PDB entry 8UUD | X-ray diffraction, 2.40 A resolution | chains L and T of the 4 polymer chains in the assembly

Chain L:
Protein: Factor VII light chain
Organism: Homo sapiens
UniProt: P08709 (FA7_HUMAN); residues 1-142 here correspond to UniProt positions 61-202 (UniProt number = residue number + 60)
Chain sequence (142 residues; row label = number of the first residue in the row):
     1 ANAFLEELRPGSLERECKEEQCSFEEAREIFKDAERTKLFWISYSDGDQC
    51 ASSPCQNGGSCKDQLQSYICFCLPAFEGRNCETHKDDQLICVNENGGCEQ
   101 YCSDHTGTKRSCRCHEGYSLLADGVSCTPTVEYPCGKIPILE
Modified / non-standard residues: E6, E7, E14, E16, E19, E20, E25, E26, E29, E35 (gamma-carboxy-glutamic acid; CGU)
Disulfide bonds: C17-C22, C50-C61, C55-C70, C72-C81, C91-C102, C98-C112, C114-C127
Covalent attachments: beta-D-glucopyranose (BGC) linked to S52; alpha-L-fucopyranose (FUC) linked to S60
Ion coordination: Ca2+ site 1: A1, N2, E6, E7, E16, E26; Ca2+ site 2: A1, E6, E16, E20; Ca2+ site 3: E7, E26, E29; Ca2+ site 4: E7, E16, E26, E29; Ca2+ site 5: E14, E19; Ca2+ site 6 near E20 (its only coordinating residue here); Ca2+ site 7: E25, E29; Ca2+ site 8: D46, G47, Q49, D63, Q64

Chain T:
Protein: Tissue factor
Organism: Homo sapiens
UniProt: P13726 (TF_HUMAN); residues 6-80 here correspond to UniProt positions 38-112 (UniProt number = residue number + 32)
Chain sequence (75 residues; numbered 6 to 80; the number before each row is that of its first residue):
     6 TVAAYNLTWKSTNFKTILEWEPKPVNQVYTVQISTKSGDWKSKCFYTTDT
    56 ECDLTDEIVKDVKQTYLARVFSYPA
Disulfide bonds: C49-C57

Chain L / chain T interface:
Residue-residue contacts - 19 pairs, chain L then chain T:
  I69(L) - T17(T)
  C70(L) - K20(T)  hydrogen bond (backbone-side chain)
  C72(L) - K20(T)
  E77(L) - K48(T)  salt bridge
  E77(L) - D58(T)
  E77(L) - D61(T)
  G78(L) - K20(T)  hydrogen bond (backbone-side chain)
  G78(L) - D58(T)  hydrogen bond (backbone-side chain)
  R79(L) - K20(T)
  R79(L) - I22(T)
  R79(L) - E24(T)  salt bridge
  R79(L) - E56(T)  salt bridge
  K85(L) - D61(T)  salt bridge
  Q88(L) - F50(T)
  V92(L) - S47(T)
  V92(L) - F50(T)  hydrophobic
  N93(L) - K46(T)  hydrogen bond
  N93(L) - F50(T)
  E94(L) - K46(T)
Also at the interface, not in a pair above, chain L (15 interface residues in all): Q64, F76, E82, I90
Also at the interface, not in a pair above, chain T (14 interface residues in all): N18, W45, Y51

In short:
The interface between chain L and chain T involves 15 residues on one side and 14 on the other; the contacts
include 4 hydrogen bonds and 4 salt bridges. Polar contacts include E77(L)-K48(T), R79(L)-E24(T) and
R79(L)-E56(T). Covalently linked beta-D-glucopyranose: at S52(L).
Chain L is Factor VII light chain and chain T is Tissue factor, both from Homo sapiens; the structure, BCX2627
complexed with human FVIIa and soluble Tissue Factor, was determined by X-ray diffraction.
